PDB entry 6S6B | electron microscopy, 2.75 A resolution | chains J and V of the 38 polymer chains in the assembly

Chain J:
Name: Cmr1
Organism: Sulfolobus islandicus REY15A
Chain sequence (476 residues; row label = number of the first residue in the row):
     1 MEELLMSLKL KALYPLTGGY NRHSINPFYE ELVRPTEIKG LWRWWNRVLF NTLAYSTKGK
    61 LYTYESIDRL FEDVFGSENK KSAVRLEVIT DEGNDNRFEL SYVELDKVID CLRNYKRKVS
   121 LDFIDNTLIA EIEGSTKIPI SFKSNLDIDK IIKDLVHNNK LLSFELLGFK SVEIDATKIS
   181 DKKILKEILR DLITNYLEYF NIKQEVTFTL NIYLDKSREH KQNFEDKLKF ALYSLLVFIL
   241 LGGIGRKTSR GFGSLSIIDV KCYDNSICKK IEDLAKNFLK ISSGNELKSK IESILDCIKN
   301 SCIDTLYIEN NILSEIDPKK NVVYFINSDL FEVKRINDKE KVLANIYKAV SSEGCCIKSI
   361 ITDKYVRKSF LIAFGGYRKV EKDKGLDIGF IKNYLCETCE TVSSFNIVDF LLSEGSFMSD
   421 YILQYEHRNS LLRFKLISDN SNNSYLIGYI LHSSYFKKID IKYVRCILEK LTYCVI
Not modelled in the structure: 1
Disulfide bonds: Cys262-Cys268, Cys356-Cys474, Cys396-Cys399

Chain V:
Molecule: crRNA
Organism: Sulfolobus islandicus REY15A
Sequence (51 nucleotides; each row starts with the number of its first residue):
     1 AUUGAAAGUU CAAAGCUUAG AUACCCUGGA GGGAAACCAG ACUUAACACC A

Interface between chain J and chain V:
Pairs across the interface - 62 pairs, chain J then chain V:
  Leu16(J) - G40(V)  phosphate contact
  Thr17(J) - G40(V)  phosphate contact
  Gly18(J) - A39(V)  sugar contact
  Gly18(J) - G40(V)  hydrogen bond to the phosphate
  Gly19(J) - A39(V)  base contact
  Arg22(J) - A39(V)  base contact
  Arg22(J) - G40(V)  hydrogen bond to the base
  Arg34(J) - A39(V)  salt bridge to the phosphate
  Thr36(J) - A39(V)  phosphate contact
  Glu37(J) - C38(V)  hydrogen bond to the sugar
  Glu37(J) - A39(V)  phosphate contact
  Glu37(J) - G40(V)  phosphate contact
  Lys39(J) - A36(V)  phosphate contact
  Lys39(J) - C37(V)  salt bridge to the phosphate
  Gly40(J) - C38(V)  base contact
  Leu41(J) - C38(V)  hydrogen bond to the base
  Arg43(J) - A36(V)  hydrogen bond to the phosphate
  Arg43(J) - C37(V)  salt bridge to the phosphate
  Gly76(J) - A36(V)  sugar contact
  Ser77(J) - A35(V)  hydrogen bond to the sugar
  Ser77(J) - A36(V)  sugar contact
  Glu78(J) - A35(V)  base contact
  Glu78(J) - A36(V)  base contact
  Lys80(J) - A35(V)  hydrogen bond to the sugar
  Lys81(J) - A35(V)  phosphate contact
  Lys81(J) - A36(V)  phosphate contact
  Ser82(J) - A35(V)  phosphate contact
  Ser82(J) - A36(V)  hydrogen bond to the phosphate
  Lys160(J) - U43(V)  base contact
  Leu161(J) - U43(V)  phosphate contact
  Phe164(J) - C42(V)  base contact
  Phe164(J) - U43(V)  stacking on the base
  Gly245(J) - G40(V)  sugar contact
  Arg246(J) - G40(V)  salt bridge to the phosphate
  Arg246(J) - A41(V)  phosphate contact
  Lys247(J) - A41(V)  hydrogen bond to the phosphate
  Lys247(J) - C42(V)  base contact
  Lys247(J) - U43(V)  salt bridge to the phosphate
  Thr248(J) - A41(V)  phosphate contact
  Ser249(J) - C42(V)  hydrogen bond to the phosphate
  Arg250(J) - U43(V)  salt bridge to the phosphate
  Tyr347(J) - U43(V)  base contact
  Val350(J) - U43(V)  phosphate contact
  Ser351(J) - U44(V)  phosphate contact
  Ser352(J) - U44(V)  hydrogen bond to the phosphate
  Ser352(J) - A45(V)  hydrogen bond to the phosphate
  Glu353(J) - C47(V)  base contact
  Lys364(J) - A51(V)  sugar contact
  Lys368(J) - A45(V)  salt bridge to the phosphate
  Gly375(J) - C42(V)  phosphate contact
  Tyr377(J) - C42(V)  hydrogen bond to the sugar
  Arg378(J) - C42(V)  hydrogen bond to the phosphate
  Arg378(J) - U43(V)  salt bridge to the phosphate
  Arg378(J) - U44(V)  salt bridge to the phosphate
  Lys379(J) - U44(V)  hydrogen bond to the sugar
  Glu426(J) - A41(V)  base contact
  His427(J) - G40(V)  hydrogen bond to the sugar
  His427(J) - A41(V)  hydrogen bond to the sugar
  Arg428(J) - A41(V)  hydrogen bond to the sugar
  Asn429(J) - C38(V)  base contact
  Asn429(J) - A41(V)  sugar contact
  Ser430(J) - C42(V)  phosphate contact
Interface residues without a listed pair, chain J (49 interface residues in all): Tyr20, Trp44, Arg47, Phe75, Leu371, Gly376
Interface residues without a listed pair, chain V (14 interface residues in all): C50

Summary:
49 residues of chain J and 14 residues of chain V are in contact, with 18 hydrogen bonds, 9 salt bridges and 1
aromatic stacking contact. Polar contacts include Arg22(J)-G40(V), Leu41(J)-C38(V) and Glu37(J)-C38(V).
Chain J is Cmr1 and chain V is crRNA, both from Sulfolobus islandicus REY15A; the structure, Type III-B
Cmr-beta Cryo-EM structure of the Apo state, was determined by electron microscopy (same publication as 6S8B,
6S8E, 6S91, 6SH8, 6SHB and 6SIC).
